PDB entry 7NR5 | X-ray diffraction, 1.77 A resolution | chain A

Chain A:
Molecule: Mitogen-activated protein kinase 1
Source organism: Homo sapiens
Notes: EC 2.7.11.24
Reference sequence: P28482 (MK01_HUMAN); residues 1-360 here = UniProt positions 1-360
Sequence (368 residues; numbered -7 to 360; the number before each row is that of its first residue; numbers below 1 keep their minus sign (Met-7 is residue -7)):
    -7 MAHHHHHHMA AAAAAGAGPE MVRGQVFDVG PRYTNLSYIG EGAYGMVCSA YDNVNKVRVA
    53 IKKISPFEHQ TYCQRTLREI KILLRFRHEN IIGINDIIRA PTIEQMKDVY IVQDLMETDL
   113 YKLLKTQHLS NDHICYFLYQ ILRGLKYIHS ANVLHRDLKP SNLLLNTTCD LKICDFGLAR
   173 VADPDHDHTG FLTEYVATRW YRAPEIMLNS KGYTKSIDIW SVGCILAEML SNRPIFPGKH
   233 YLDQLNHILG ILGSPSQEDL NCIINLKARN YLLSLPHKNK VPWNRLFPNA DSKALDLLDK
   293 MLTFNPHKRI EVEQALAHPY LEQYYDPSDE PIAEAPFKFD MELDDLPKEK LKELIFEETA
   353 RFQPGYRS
Unresolved in the structure: -7 to 10, 330-334, 358-360
Modified positions: Cys161 (s,S-(2-hydroxyethyl)thiocysteine; CME)
Differences from the reference sequence: initiating methionine (-7); expression tag (-6 to 0)
Ligand contacts: UOH ((2R)-2-[5-[5-chloranyl-2-[(2-methyl-1,2,3-triazol-4-yl)amino]pyrimidin-4-yl]-3-oxidanylidene-1H-isoindol-2-yl]-N-[(1S)-1-(3-fluoranyl-5-methoxy-phenyl)-2-oxidanyl-ethyl]propanamide): Ile31, Ala35, Tyr36, Val39, Ala52, Lys54, Ile56, Pro58, Tyr64, Arg67, Thr68, Glu71, Ile84, Gln105, Asp106, Leu107, Met108, Glu109, Thr110, Lys114, Leu156, Cys166, Asp167, Gly169
Curated features (UniProtKB/Swiss-Prot):
  - DNA-binding region: Lys259 to Arg277
  - motif: Thr185 to Tyr187 (TXY), Asp318 to Glu322 (Cytoplasmic retention motif), Ala327 to Met333 (Nuclear translocation motif)
  - active site: Asp149 (Proton acceptor)
  - binding site (ATP): Ile31 to Val39, Lys54
  - modified residue: Ala2 (N-acetylalanine), Ser29 (Phosphoserine), Thr185 (Phosphothreonine), Tyr187 (Phosphotyrosine), Thr190 (Phosphothreonine), Ser246 (Phosphoserine), Ser248 (Phosphoserine), Ser284 (Phosphoserine)
  - natural variant: Ile74 (I74N: In NS13), His80 (H80Y: In NS13), Ala174 (A174V: In NS13), Asp318 (D318G: In NS13; D318N: In NS13), Glu322 (E322Q: In NS13), Pro323 (P323R: In NS13)
  - mutagenesis: Lys54 (K54R: Does not inhibit interaction with MAP2K1), Pro176 to Asp179 (Inhibits homodimerization and interaction with TPR), Thr185 (T185A: Inhibits interaction with TPR; when associated with A-187), Tyr187 (Y187A: Inhibits interaction with TPR; when associated with A-185), Leu234 (L234A: Inhibits interaction with TPR), Asp318 (D318A: Loss of dephosphorylation by PTPRJ; D318N: Inhibits interaction with MAP2K1 but not with TPR; when associated with N-321), Asp321 (D321N: Inhibits interaction with MAP2K1 but not with TPR; when associated with N-318)

Summary:
Bound to chain A: compound UOH. From UniProt: active-site residue Asp149, 10 ATP-binding residues and 10
mutagenesis sites.
Chain A is Mitogen-activated protein kinase 1 (Homo sapiens); the structure, Discovery of ASTX029, a clinical
candidate which modulates the phosphorylation and catalytic activity of ERK1/2, was determined by X-ray
diffraction, deposited together with 7NQQ, 7NQW, 7NR3, 7NR8 and 7NR9.
